Entry 4DV7 (X-ray diffraction, 3.29 A resolution); this record covers chains A and T of the 21 polymer chains in the assembly.

# Chain A
Molecule: 16S rRNA
Source organism: Thermus thermophilus
Sequence (1522 nucleotides; numbered 0 to 1544 plus 19 insertion-coded residues; 42 numbers in that range are skipped by the numbering (no residue carries them; nothing is unmodelled there); the number before each row is that of its first residue; a row labelled like 190A-190L holds insertion residues (190A, then the next letters in order); numbering starts at 0):
     0 UUUGUUGGAGAGUUUGAUCCUGGCUCAGGGUGAACGCUGGCGGCGUGCCU
    50 AAGACAUGCAAGUCGUGCGGG
    73 CCGCGGGGUUUU
    88 ACUCCG
    95 UGGUC
   101 AGCGGCGGACGGGUGAGUAACGCGUGGGU
  129A G
   130 ACCUACCCGGAAGAGGGGGACAACCCGGGGAAACUCGGGCUAAUCCCCCA
   180 UGUGGACCCGC
190A-190L CCCUUGGGGUGU
   191 GUCCAAAGGGCUUU
   216 GCCCGCUUCCGGAUGGGCCCGCGUCCCAUCAGCUAGUUGGUGGGGUAAUG
   266 GCCCACCAAGGCGACGACGGGUAGCCGGUCUGAGAGGAUGGCCGGCCACA
   316 GGGGCACUGAGACACGGGCCCCACUCCUACGGGAGGCAGCAGUUAGGAAU
   366 CUUCCGCAAUGGGCGCAAGCCUGACGGAGCGACGCCGCUUGGAGGAAGAA
   416 GCCCUUCGGGGUGUAAACUCCUGAA
   442 CCCGGGACGAAACCCCCGACGA
   474 GGGGACUGACGGUACCGGG
   494 GUAAUAGCGCCGGCCAACUCCGUGCCAGCAGCCGCGGUAAUACGGAGGGC
   544 GCGAGCGUUACCCGGAUUCACUGGGCGUAAAGGGCGUGUAGGCGGCCUGG
   594 GGCGUCCCAUGUGAAAGACCACGGCUCAACCGUGGGGGAGCGUGGGAUAC
   644 GCUCAGGCUAGACGGUGGGAGAGGGUGGUGGAAUUCCCGGAGUAGCGGUG
   694 AAAUGCGCAGAUACCGGGAGGAACGCCGAUGGCGAAGGCAGCCACCUGGU
   744 CCACCCGUGACGCUGAGGCGCGAAAGCGUGGGGAGCAAACCGGAUUAGAU
   794 ACCCGGGUAGUCCACGCCCUAAACGAUGCGCGCUAGGUCUCUGGGUCU
   848 CCUGGGGGCCGAAGCUAACGCGUUAAGCGCGCCGCCUGGGGAGUACGGCC
   898 GCAAGGCUGAAACUCAAGGGAAUUGACGGGGGCCCGCACAAGCGGUGGAG
   948 CAUGUGGUUUAAUUCGAAGXAACGCGAAGAACCUUACCAGGCCUUGACAU
   998 GCUAGG
 1003A G
  1004 AACCCGGGUGAAAGCCUGGGGUGCCCC
1030A-1030D GCGA
  1031 GGGGAGCCCUAGCACAGGUGCUGCAUGGCCGUCGUCAGCUCGUGCCGUGA
  1081 GGUGUUGGGUUAAGUCCCGCAACGAGCGCAACCCCCGCCGUUAGUUGCCA
  1131 GCGGUUCGGCCGGGCACUCUAACGGGACUGCCCGCGAAA
  1171 GCGGGAGGAAGGAGGGGACGACGUCUGGUCAGCAUGGCCCUUACGGCCUG
  1221 GGCGACACACGUGCUACAAUGCCCACUACAAAGCGAUGCCACCCGGCAAC
  1271 GGGGAGCUAAUCGCAAAAAGGUGGGCCCAGUUCGGAUUGGGGUCUGCAAC
  1321 CCGACCCCAUGAAGCCGGAAUCGCUAGUAAUCGCGGAUCAG
 1361A C
  1362 CAUGCCGCGGUGAAUACGUUCCCGGGCCUUGUACACACXGCCXGUXACGC
  1412 CAUGGGAGCGGGCUCUACCCGAAGUCGCCGGG
  1446 AGCCUACGGG
  1459 CAGGCGCCGAGGGUAGGGCCCGUGACUGGGGCGAAGUCGUAACAAGGUAG
  1509 CUGUACCGGAAGGUGCGGCUGGAUCCACUCCUUUCU
Disordered / not traced: 0-4, 1534-1538
Construct notes: engineered mutation G915 (A1538 in M26923.1); conflict C1534 (A2157 in M26923.1), A1535 (C2158 in M26923.1)
Modified / non-standard residues: PSU (pseudouridine-5'-monophosphate) at position 516, 7MG (7N-methyl-8-hydroguanosine-5'-monophosphate) at position 527, M2G (N2-dimethylguanosine-5'-monophosphate) at position 966, 5MC (5-methylcytidine-5'-monophosphate) at position 967, 2MG (2N-methylguanosine-5'-monophosphate) at position 1207, 5MC (5-methylcytidine-5'-monophosphate) at position 1400, 4OC (4n,o2'-methylcytidine-5'-monophosphate) at position 1402, 5MC (5-methylcytidine-5'-monophosphate) at position 1404, 5MC (5-methylcytidine-5'-monophosphate) at position 1407, UR3 (3-methyluridine-5'-monophoshate) at position 1498, MA6 (6N-dimethyladenosine-5'-monophoshate) at position 1518, MA6 (6N-dimethyladenosine-5'-monophoshate) at position 1519, PSU (pseudouridine-5'-monophosphate) at position 1540, PSU (pseudouridine-5'-monophosphate) at position 1541
Metal / ion sites: Mg2+ site 1 near U5 (its only coordinating residue here); Mg2+ site 2: U12, G21; Mg2+ site 3 near G21 (its only coordinating residue here); Mg2+ site 4: C48, G115; Mg2+ site 5 near A53 (its only coordinating residue here); Mg2+ site 6: A59, U387; Mg2+ site 7: U62, G105; Mg2+ site 8: G97, U98; Mg2+ site 9 near G107 (its only coordinating residue here); Mg2+ site 10 near A109 (its only coordinating residue here); Mg2+ site 11 near G111 (its only coordinating residue here); Mg2+ site 12 near G115 (its only coordinating residue here); 103 more Mg2+ sites not listed
Residues lining bound ligands: streptomycin (SRY): U12, U14, C526, 7MG_527, C912, A913, A914, G915, C1490, G1491

# Chain T
Protein: ribosomal protein S20
Source organism: Thermus thermophilus
UniProt: P80380 (RS20_THET8); residues 1-106 here = UniProt positions 1-106
Amino-acid sequence (106 residues; row label = number of the first residue in the row):
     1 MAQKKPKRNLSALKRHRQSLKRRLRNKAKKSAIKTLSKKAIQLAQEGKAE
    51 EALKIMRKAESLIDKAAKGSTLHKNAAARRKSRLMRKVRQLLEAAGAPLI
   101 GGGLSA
Disordered / not traced: 1-7
Metal / ion sites: Mg2+: His73, Lys74

# Interface between chain A and chain T
Pairs across the interface (96):
  G61(A) - Leu10(T)  phosphate contact
  G102(A) - Arg17(T)  salt bridge to the phosphate
  C103(A) - Lys14(T)  salt bridge to the phosphate
  C103(A) - Arg17(T)  salt bridge to the phosphate
  C103(A) - Lys21(T)  hydrogen bond to the phosphate
  G104(A) - Lys14(T)  hydrogen bond to the base
  G104(A) - Gln18(T)  hydrogen bond to the phosphate
  G104(A) - Lys21(T)  salt bridge to the phosphate
  G105(A) - Arg22(T)  salt bridge to the phosphate
  C106(A) - Arg15(T)  base contact
  G107(A) - Arg15(T)  hydrogen bond to the base
  G108(A) - Arg15(T)  base contact
  C132(A) - Lys74(T)  hydrogen bond to the phosphate
  C132(A) - Asn75(T)  hydrogen bond to the phosphate
  U133(A) - Lys74(T)  salt bridge to the phosphate
  C174(A) - Arg25(T)  sugar contact
  C175(A) - Arg25(T)  sugar contact
  C175(A) - Lys29(T)  phosphate contact
  C176(A) - Lys29(T)  salt bridge to the phosphate
  C177(A) - Lys65(T)  salt bridge to the phosphate
  C178(A) - Lys65(T)  salt bridge to the phosphate
  G184(A) - Asp64(T)  base contact
  A185(A) - Glu60(T)  base contact
  A185(A) - Ala78(T)  sugar contact
  A185(A) - Lys81(T)  hydrogen bond to the base
  C186(A) - Ala78(T)  sugar contact
  C186(A) - Lys81(T)  sugar contact
  C186(A) - Ser82(T)  hydrogen bond to the phosphate
  C186(A) - Met85(T)  hydrogen bond to the sugar
  C187(A) - Ser82(T)  hydrogen bond to the phosphate
  C187(A) - Met85(T)  sugar contact
  C187(A) - Arg89(T)  hydrogen bond to the sugar
  C187(A) - Leu104(T)  base contact
  C187(A) - Ser105(T)  hydrogen bond to the base
  C188(A) - Arg89(T)  hydrogen bond to the sugar
  C188(A) - Ser105(T)  base contact
  C188(A) - Ala106(T)  base contact
  U190L(A) - Ser105(T)  hydrogen bond to the base
  U190L(A) - Ala106(T)  base contact
  G191(A) - Met85(T)  base contact
  G191(A) - Gly101(T)  hydrogen bond to the sugar
  G191(A) - Gly102(T)  hydrogen bond to the sugar
  G191(A) - Gly103(T)  hydrogen bond to the base
  G191(A) - Leu104(T)  hydrogen bond to the sugar
  G191(A) - Ser105(T)  base contact
  U192(A) - Arg57(T)  sugar contact
  U192(A) - Glu60(T)  hydrogen bond to the sugar
  U192(A) - Gly102(T)  sugar contact
  U192(A) - Gly103(T)  sugar contact
  C193(A) - Glu60(T)  sugar contact
  C193(A) - Ser61(T)  hydrogen bond to the phosphate
  C193(A) - Asp64(T)  hydrogen bond to the sugar
  C194(A) - Ser61(T)  hydrogen bond to the phosphate
  C194(A) - Asp64(T)  sugar contact
  C194(A) - Lys65(T)  phosphate contact
  C194(A) - Lys68(T)  phosphate contact
  A195(A) - Lys65(T)  phosphate contact
  A195(A) - Lys68(T)  salt bridge to the phosphate
  A196(A) - Lys68(T)  salt bridge to the phosphate
  G258(A) - Arg86(T)  salt bridge to the phosphate
  G258(A) - Lys87(T)  sugar contact
  G259(A) - Arg83(T)  salt bridge to the phosphate
  G260(A) - Lys34(T)  salt bridge to the phosphate
  G260(A) - Arg83(T)  hydrogen bond to the base
  U261(A) - Arg79(T)  salt bridge to the phosphate
  U261(A) - Arg80(T)  salt bridge to the phosphate
  U261(A) - Arg83(T)  base contact
  A262(A) - Lys74(T)  sugar contact
  A262(A) - Asn75(T)  phosphate contact
  A263(A) - Asn75(T)  phosphate contact
  A263(A) - Arg79(T)  salt bridge to the phosphate
  C322(A) - Arg23(T)  sugar contact
  U323(A) - Ser19(T)  sugar contact
  U323(A) - Arg22(T)  phosphate contact
  U323(A) - Arg23(T)  phosphate contact
  U323(A) - Asn26(T)  hydrogen bond to the phosphate
  G324(A) - Arg22(T)  salt bridge to the phosphate
  G324(A) - Asn26(T)  hydrogen bond to the phosphate
  G324(A) - Ser70(T)  sugar contact
  A325(A) - Ser70(T)  hydrogen bond to the phosphate
  A325(A) - Lys74(T)  sugar contact
  G332(A) - Leu10(T)  phosphate contact
  G333(A) - His16(T)  sugar contact
  A349(A) - Arg8(T)  hydrogen bond to the sugar
  U1436(A) - Arg23(T)  salt bridge to the phosphate
  G1438(A) - Lys34(T)  phosphate contact
  C1439(A) - Lys38(T)  salt bridge to the phosphate
  G1453(A) - Lys39(T)  hydrogen bond to the phosphate
  G1453(A) - Lys58(T)  base contact
  G1454(A) - Thr35(T)  phosphate contact
  G1454(A) - Lys39(T)  salt bridge to the phosphate
  G1455(A) - Ser31(T)  phosphate contact
  G1455(A) - Thr35(T)  hydrogen bond to the phosphate
  C1459(A) - Lys27(T)  salt bridge to the phosphate
  C1459(A) - Ser31(T)  hydrogen bond to the phosphate
  A1460(A) - Lys27(T)  salt bridge to the phosphate
Other interface residues (no listed pair), chain A (49 interface residues in all): C131
Other interface residues (no listed pair), chain T (51 interface residues in all): Ala12, Ala28, Ala32, Leu36, Ala76

# Overview
Chain A and chain T form an interface of 49 and 51 residues respectively; the contacts include 30 hydrogen
bonds and 23 salt bridges. Polar contacts include G104(A)-Lys14(T), G107(A)-Arg15(T) and A185(A)-Lys81(T).
Chain A binds streptomycin. U12(A) and G21(A) coordinate Mg2+ site 2.
Chain A is 16S rRNA and chain T is ribosomal protein S20, both from Thermus thermophilus; the structure,
Crystal structure of the Thermus thermophilus 30S ribosomal subunit with a 16S rRNA mutation, A915G, bound
..., was determined by X-ray diffraction.
